8FF5 - chains C and M of the 15 polymer chains in the assembly; structure by electron microscopy, 3.13 A resolution.

== Chain C ==
Protein: Type I-B CRISPR-associated protein Cas7
Source organism: Nostoc sp. 'Peltigera membranacea cyanobiont' 210A
Reference sequence: A0A235IG15 (A0A235IG15_9NOSO); residues 1-323 here = UniProt positions 1-323
Sequence (323 residues; numbered 1 to 323; the number before each row is that of its first residue):
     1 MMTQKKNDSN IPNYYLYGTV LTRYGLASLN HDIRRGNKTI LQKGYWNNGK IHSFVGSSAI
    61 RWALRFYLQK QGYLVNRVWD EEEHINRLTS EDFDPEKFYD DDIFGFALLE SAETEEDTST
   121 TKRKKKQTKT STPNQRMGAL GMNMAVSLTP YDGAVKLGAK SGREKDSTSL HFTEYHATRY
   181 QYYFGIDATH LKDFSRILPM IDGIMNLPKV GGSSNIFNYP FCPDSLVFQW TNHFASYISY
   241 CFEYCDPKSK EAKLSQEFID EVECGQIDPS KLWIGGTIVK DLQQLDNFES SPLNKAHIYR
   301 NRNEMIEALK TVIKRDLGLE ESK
Not modelled in the structure: 1-11, 110-132, 320-323

== Chain M ==
Molecule: 71-nt RNA strand
Sequence (71 nucleotides; numbered 1 to 71; the number before each row is that of its first residue):
     1 UUGCUCAAGA GAAGUCAUUU AAUAAGGCCA CUGUUAAACG UAGGUGAGUC GUGGCUUUAU
    61 GCCGUUAGGC G
Not modelled in the structure: 64-71

== How chain C and chain M interact ==
Pairs across the interface (32; chain C residue first):
  Leu29(C) with G40(M), phosphate contact
  Asn30(C) with C39(M), phosphate contact; G40(M), phosphate contact
  His31(C) with C39(M), sugar contact
  Ser58(C) with A38(M), hydrogen bond to the phosphate; C39(M), hydrogen bond to the phosphate
  Ala59(C) with A38(M), phosphate contact
  Arg61(C) with A36(M), phosphate contact; A37(M), salt bridge to the phosphate
  Trp62(C) with A38(M), base contact
  Arg77(C) with A38(M), salt bridge to the phosphate
  Trp79(C) with A38(M), base contact
  Glu82(C) with A42(M), phosphate contact
  His84(C) with A38(M), base contact; U41(M), salt bridge to the phosphate; A42(M), salt bridge to the phosphate
  Phe104(C) with A36(M), sugar contact
  Gly105(C) with A36(M), sugar contact
  Phe106(C) with U35(M), sugar contact; A36(M), sugar contact
  Ala107(C) with A36(M), hydrogen bond to the sugar
  Leu109(C) with A36(M), base contact
  Gln135(C) with U35(M), hydrogen bond to the sugar
  Arg136(C) with U35(M), hydrogen bond to the sugar
  Met137(C) with U35(M), phosphate contact; A36(M), phosphate contact
  Gly211(C) with A38(M), base contact; G40(M), sugar contact
  Ser213(C) with G40(M), hydrogen bond to the phosphate; U41(M), hydrogen bond to the phosphate; A42(M), base contact
  Ser214(C) with G40(M), hydrogen bond to the phosphate
Interface residues without a listed pair, chain C (27 interface residues in all): Asp32, Arg65, Asn86, Gly138, Gly212

== Overview ==
27 residues of chain C face 8 of chain M across their interface; the contacts include 8 hydrogen bonds and 4
salt bridges. Polar contacts include Ala107(C)-A36(M), Gln135(C)-U35(M) and Arg136(C)-U35(M).
Chain C is Type I-B CRISPR-associated protein Cas7 (Nostoc sp. 'Peltigera membranacea cyanobiont' 210A) and
chain M is a 71-nt RNA strand; the structure, Cryo-EM structure of Cascade-DNA-fullRloop in type I-B CAST
system, was determined by electron microscopy together with 8FCJ, 8FCU, 8FCV, 8FCW, 8FD2, 8FD3 and 8FF4 from
the same study.
